5VVR - chains M and T of the 16 polymer chains in the assembly; structure by electron microscopy, 5.80 A resolution (low resolution: residue-level contacts below are approximate; hydrogen-bond / salt-bridge calls are withheld).

== Chain M ==
Name: DNA repair and recombination protein RAD26
From: Saccharomyces cerevisiae (strain ATCC 204508 / S288c)
Notes: EC 3.6.4.12
UniProt: P40352 (RAD26_YEAST); residue numbers follow UniProt; this construct covers 1-1085
Amino-acid sequence (1085 residues; each row starts with the number of its first residue):
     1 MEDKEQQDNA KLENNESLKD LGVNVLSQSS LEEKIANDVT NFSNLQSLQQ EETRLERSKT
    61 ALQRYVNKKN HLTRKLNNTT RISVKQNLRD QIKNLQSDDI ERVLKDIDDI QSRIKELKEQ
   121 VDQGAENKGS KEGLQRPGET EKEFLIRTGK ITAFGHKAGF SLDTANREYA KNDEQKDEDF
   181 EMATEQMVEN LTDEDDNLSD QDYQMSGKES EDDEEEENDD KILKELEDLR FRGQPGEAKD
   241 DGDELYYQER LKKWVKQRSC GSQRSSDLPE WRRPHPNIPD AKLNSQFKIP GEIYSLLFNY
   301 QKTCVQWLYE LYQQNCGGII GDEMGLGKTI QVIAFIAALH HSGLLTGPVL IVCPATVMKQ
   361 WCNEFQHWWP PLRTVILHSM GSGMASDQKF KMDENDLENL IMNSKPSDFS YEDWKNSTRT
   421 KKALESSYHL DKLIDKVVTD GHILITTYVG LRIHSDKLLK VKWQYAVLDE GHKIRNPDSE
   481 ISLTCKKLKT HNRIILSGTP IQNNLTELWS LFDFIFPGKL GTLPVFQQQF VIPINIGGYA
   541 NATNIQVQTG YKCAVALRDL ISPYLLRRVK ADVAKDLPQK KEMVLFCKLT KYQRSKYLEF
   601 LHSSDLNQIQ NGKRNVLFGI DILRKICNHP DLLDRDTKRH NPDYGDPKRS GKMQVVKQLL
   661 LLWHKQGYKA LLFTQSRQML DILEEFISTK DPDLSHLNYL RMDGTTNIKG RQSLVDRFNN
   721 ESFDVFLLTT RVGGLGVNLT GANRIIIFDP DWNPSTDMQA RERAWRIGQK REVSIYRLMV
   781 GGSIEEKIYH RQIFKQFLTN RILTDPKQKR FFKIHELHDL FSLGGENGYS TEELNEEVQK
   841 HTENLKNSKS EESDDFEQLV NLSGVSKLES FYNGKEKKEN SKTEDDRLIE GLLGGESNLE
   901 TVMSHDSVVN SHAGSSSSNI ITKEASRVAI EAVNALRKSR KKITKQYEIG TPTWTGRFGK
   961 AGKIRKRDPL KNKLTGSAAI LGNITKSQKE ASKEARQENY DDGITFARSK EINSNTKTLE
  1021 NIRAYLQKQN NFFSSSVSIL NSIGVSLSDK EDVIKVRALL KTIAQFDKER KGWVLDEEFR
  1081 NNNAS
Disordered / not traced: 1-228, 389-441, 632-644, 798-1085
Curated features (UniProtKB/Swiss-Prot):
  - motif: Asp469 to His472 (DEGH box)
  - binding site (ATP): Asp322 to Thr329
  - modified residue: Ser30 (Phosphoserine)

== Chain T ==
Molecule: TS (47-nt DNA)
Sequence (47 nucleotides; row label = number of the first residue in the row):
     1 CGCTCTGCTC CTTCTCCCAT CCTCTCGATG GCTATGAGAT CAACTAG

== How chain M and chain T interact ==
Contacting residue pairs (17):
  Arg230(M) with DA42(T)
  Ala355(M) with DT40(T)
  Ile609(M) with DC32(T)
  Gly612(M) with DT33(T)
  Lys613(M) with DT33(T)
  Arg614(M) with DC32(T); DT33(T)
  Asn615(M) with DC32(T)
  Leu617(M) with DT33(T)
  Phe618(M) with DT33(T); DT35(T)
  Asp621(M) with DT33(T)
  Ser676(M) with DG36(T)
  Arg677(M) with DG36(T); DA37(T)
  Gln678(M) with DG36(T)
  Arg731(M) with DA37(T)
Also at the interface, not in a pair above, chain M (18 interface residues in all): Thr356, Leu680, Gly704, Thr729
Also at the interface, not in a pair above, chain T (9 interface residues in all): DG38, DA39

== In short ==
Chain M and chain T form an interface of 18 and 9 residues respectively. From UniProt: 8 ATP-binding residues
on chain M.
Here chain M is DNA repair and recombination protein RAD26 (Saccharomyces cerevisiae (strain ATCC 204508 /
S288c)) and chain T is TS (47-nt DNA). Entry 5VVR (Ternary complex of RNA Pol II, transcription scaffold and
Rad26) was determined by electron microscopy, deposited together with 5VVS.
